Entry 2HAW (X-ray diffraction, 1.75 A resolution); this record covers chains A and B.

Chain A (and B):
Molecule: Manganese-dependent inorganic pyrophosphatase
Source organism: Bacillus subtilis
Notes: EC 3.6.1.1; chain B of this document is another copy of the same molecule, construct and numbering; everything in this record applies to it too
Reference sequence: P37487 (PPAC_BACSU); residues 1-309 here = UniProt positions 1-309
Sequence (309 residues; each row starts with the number of its first residue):
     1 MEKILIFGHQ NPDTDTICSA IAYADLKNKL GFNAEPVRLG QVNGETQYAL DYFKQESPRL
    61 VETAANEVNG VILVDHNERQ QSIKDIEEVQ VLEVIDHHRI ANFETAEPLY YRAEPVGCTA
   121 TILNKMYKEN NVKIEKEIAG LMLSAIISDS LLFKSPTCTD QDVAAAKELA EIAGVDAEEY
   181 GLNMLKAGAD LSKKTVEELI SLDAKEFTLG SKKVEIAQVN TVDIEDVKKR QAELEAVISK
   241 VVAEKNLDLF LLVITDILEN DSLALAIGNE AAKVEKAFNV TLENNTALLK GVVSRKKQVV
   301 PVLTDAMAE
Disordered / not traced: 1, 309 (chain B: 309)
UniProt features mapped onto this chain:
  - binding site (Mn(2+)): H9, D13, D15, D75, H97, D149
Bound ions: Mg2+ site 1: H9, D13, D75 (together with imidodiphosphoric acid); Mg2+ site 2: D15, D75, H97, D149 (together with imidodiphosphoric acid); Mg2+ site 3: D149 (together with imidodiphosphoric acid)
Ligand contacts: imidodiphosphoric acid (2PN): H9, D13, D15, D75, H97, H98, D149, K205, Q218, S294, R295, K296

Interface between chain A and chain B:
Pairs across the interface (46):
  H97(A) - P108(B)
  H98(A) - P108(B)
  R99(A) - T105(B)  hydrogen bond (side chain-backbone)
  R99(A) - A106(B)
  R99(A) - E107(B)
  R99(A) - P108(B)
  I100(A) - E104(B)
  I100(A) - T105(B)  hydrogen bond (backbone-backbone)
  I100(A) - L109(B)  hydrophobic
  I100(A) - Y111(B)  hydrophobic
  A101(A) - E104(B)
  N102(A) - E104(B)  hydrogen bond (backbone-side chain)
  F103(A) - I100(B)
  E104(A) - I100(B)
  T105(A) - R99(B)  hydrogen bond (backbone-side chain)
  T105(A) - I100(B)  hydrogen bond (backbone-backbone)
  A106(A) - R99(B)
  A106(A) - P301(B)
  E107(A) - R99(B)
  E107(A) - P301(B)
  P108(A) - H97(B)
  P108(A) - H98(B)
  P108(A) - R99(B)
  P108(A) - K296(B)
  L109(A) - I100(B)  hydrophobic
  L109(A) - A113(B)
  L109(A) - E114(B)
  L109(A) - P115(B)
  Y110(A) - A113(B)
  Y110(A) - P115(B)
  Y111(A) - I100(B)  hydrophobic
  Y111(A) - Y111(B)
  Y111(A) - R112(B)
  Y111(A) - A113(B)  hydrogen bond (backbone-backbone)
  R112(A) - Y111(B)
  A113(A) - L109(B)
  A113(A) - Y110(B)
  A113(A) - Y111(B)  hydrogen bond (backbone-backbone)
  E114(A) - L109(B)
  E114(A) - Y110(B)
  P115(A) - L109(B)
  P115(A) - Y110(B)
  K296(A) - P108(B)
  V300(A) - A106(B)
  P301(A) - A106(B)
  P301(A) - E107(B)
Other interface residues (no listed pair), chain A (23 interface residues in all): T304
Other interface residues (no listed pair), chain B (21 interface residues in all): A101, F103, V300

In short:
Chain A and chain B form an interface of 23 and 21 residues respectively; the contacts include 7 hydrogen
bonds. Polar pairs include R99(A)-T105(B), N102(A)-E104(B) and I100(A)-T105(B). Ligands of chain A:
imidodiphosphoric acid. UniProt lists 6 Mn2+-binding residues on chain A.
Both chains are Manganese-dependent inorganic pyrophosphatase (Bacillus subtilis). Entry 2HAW (Crystal
structure of family II Inorganic pyrophosphatase in complex with PNP) was determined by X-ray diffraction
together with 2IW4 from the same study.
